9B7X - chains C and F of the 8 polymer chains in the assembly; structure by electron microscopy, 2.76 A resolution.

# Chain C (and F)
Name: Capsid protein VP1
Source organism: Adeno-associated virus
Notes: chain F of this document is another copy of the same molecule, construct and numbering; everything in this record applies to it too
UniProtKB: Q6JC40 (Q6JC40_9VIRU); numbering as in UniProt (aligned over 1-736)
Chain sequence (736 residues; numbered 1 to 736; the number before each row is that of its first residue):
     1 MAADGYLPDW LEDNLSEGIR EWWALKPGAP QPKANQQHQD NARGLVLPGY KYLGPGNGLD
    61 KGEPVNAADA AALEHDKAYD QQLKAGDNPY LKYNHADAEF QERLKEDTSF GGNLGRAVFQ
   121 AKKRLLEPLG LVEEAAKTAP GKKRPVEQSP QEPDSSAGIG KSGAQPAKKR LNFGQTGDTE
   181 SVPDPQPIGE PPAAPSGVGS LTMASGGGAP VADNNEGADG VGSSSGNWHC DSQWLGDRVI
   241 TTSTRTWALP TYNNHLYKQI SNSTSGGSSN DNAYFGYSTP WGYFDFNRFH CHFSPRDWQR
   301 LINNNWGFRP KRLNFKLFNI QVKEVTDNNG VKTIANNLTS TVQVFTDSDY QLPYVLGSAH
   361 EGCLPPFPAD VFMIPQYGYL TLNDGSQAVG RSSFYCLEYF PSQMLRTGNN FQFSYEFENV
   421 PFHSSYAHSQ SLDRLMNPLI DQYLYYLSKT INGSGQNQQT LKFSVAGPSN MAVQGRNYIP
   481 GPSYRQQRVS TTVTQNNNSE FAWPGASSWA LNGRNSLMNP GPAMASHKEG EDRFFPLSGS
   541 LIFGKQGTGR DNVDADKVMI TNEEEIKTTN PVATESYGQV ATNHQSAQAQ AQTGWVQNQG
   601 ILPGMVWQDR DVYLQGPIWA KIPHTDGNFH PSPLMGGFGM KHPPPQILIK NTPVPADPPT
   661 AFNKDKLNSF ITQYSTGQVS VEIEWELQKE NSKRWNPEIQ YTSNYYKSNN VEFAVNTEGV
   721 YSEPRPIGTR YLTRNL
Unresolved in the structure: 1-218, 656-667
Metal / ion sites: Ca2+: Asn-562, Glu-565
From the paper describing this entry:
  - conformationally variable residues (side-chain flip): Asn-704 to Lys-707

# Chain C / chain F interface
Contacting residue pairs - 66 pairs, chain C then chain F:
  Asp-231(C) with Lys-693(F)
  Ser-294(C) with Trp-695(F)
  Pro-295(C) with Trp-695(F); Pro-697(F)
  Arg-296(C) with Glu-690(F), salt bridge; Arg-694(F); Trp-695(F), hydrogen bond (backbone-backbone); Asn-696(F); Glu-698(F), salt bridge; Leu-732(F)
  Gln-299(C) with Pro-697(F); Glu-698(F), hydrogen bond (side chain-backbone); Gln-700(F)
  Arg-300(C) with Glu-690(F), salt bridge; Ser-692(F), hydrogen bond (side chain-backbone)
  Asn-303(C) with Gln-700(F)
  Asn-304(C) with Asn-304(F), hydrogen bond
  Pro-366(C) with Trp-695(F)
  Pro-368(C) with Trp-695(F)
  Glu-690(C) with Arg-296(F), salt bridge; Arg-300(F), salt bridge
  Ser-692(C) with Arg-300(F), hydrogen bond (backbone-side chain)
  Lys-693(C) with Asp-231(F)
  Arg-694(C) with Arg-296(F)
  Trp-695(C) with Ser-294(F); Pro-295(F); Arg-296(F), hydrogen bond (backbone-backbone); Pro-366(F); Pro-368(F); Phe-713(F), hydrogen bond (side chain-backbone); Tyr-721(F), hydrogen bond
  Asn-696(C) with Val-711(F); Glu-712(F)
  Pro-697(C) with Pro-295(F); Gln-299(F); Tyr-701(F), hydrophobic; Ser-703(F), hydrogen bond (backbone-side chain); Phe-713(F)
  Glu-698(C) with Arg-296(F), salt bridge; Gln-299(F), hydrogen bond (backbone-side chain); Thr-702(F); Ser-703(F), hydrogen bond (backbone-side chain)
  Ile-699(C) with Thr-702(F); Ser-703(F); Tyr-705(F), hydrophobic
  Gln-700(C) with Gln-299(F); Asn-303(F); Tyr-701(F); Thr-702(F), hydrogen bond (backbone-side chain)
  Tyr-701(C) with Gln-700(F)
  Thr-702(C) with Ile-699(F); Gln-700(F), hydrogen bond (side chain-backbone); Thr-702(F)
  Ser-703(C) with Pro-697(F); Glu-698(F), hydrogen bond (side chain-backbone); Ile-699(F)
  Tyr-705(C) with Glu-529(F), hydrogen bond; Lys-567(F)
  Lys-707(C) with Glu-529(F), salt bridge
  Val-711(C) with Asn-696(F)
  Glu-712(C) with Asn-696(F)
  Phe-713(C) with Trp-695(F); Asn-696(F); Pro-697(F)
  Tyr-721(C) with Trp-695(F), hydrogen bond
  Leu-732(C) with Arg-296(F)
Interface residues without a listed pair, chain C (32 interface residues in all): Cys-230, Phe-367
Interface residues without a listed pair, chain F (32 interface residues in all): Phe-367

# Overview
The chain C/chain F interface involves 32 residues from each chain; the contacts include 16 hydrogen bonds and
7 salt bridges. Polar contacts include Arg-296(C)/Glu-690(F), Arg-296(C)/Glu-698(F) and Arg-300(C)/Glu-690(F).
The Ca2+ site is built by Asn-562(C) and Glu-565(C). The paper reports conformational variability at
Asn-704(C).
Both chains are Capsid protein VP1 (Adeno-associated virus). Entry 9B7X (Fab3-7 in complex with the capsid of
Adeno-associated virus type 9) was determined by electron microscopy together with 9B6N, 9B6O, 9B6Q, 9B6R,
9B6S, 9B6T and 9 further entries from the same study.
